3JCM - chains A and E of the 34 polymer chains in the assembly; structure by electron microscopy, 3.80 A resolution.

# Chain A
Molecule: Pre-mRNA-splicing factor 8
From: Saccharomyces cerevisiae S288c
UniProt: P33334 (PRP8_YEAST); residues 1-2413 here = UniProt positions 1-2413
Amino-acid sequence (2413 residues; row label = number of the first residue in the row):
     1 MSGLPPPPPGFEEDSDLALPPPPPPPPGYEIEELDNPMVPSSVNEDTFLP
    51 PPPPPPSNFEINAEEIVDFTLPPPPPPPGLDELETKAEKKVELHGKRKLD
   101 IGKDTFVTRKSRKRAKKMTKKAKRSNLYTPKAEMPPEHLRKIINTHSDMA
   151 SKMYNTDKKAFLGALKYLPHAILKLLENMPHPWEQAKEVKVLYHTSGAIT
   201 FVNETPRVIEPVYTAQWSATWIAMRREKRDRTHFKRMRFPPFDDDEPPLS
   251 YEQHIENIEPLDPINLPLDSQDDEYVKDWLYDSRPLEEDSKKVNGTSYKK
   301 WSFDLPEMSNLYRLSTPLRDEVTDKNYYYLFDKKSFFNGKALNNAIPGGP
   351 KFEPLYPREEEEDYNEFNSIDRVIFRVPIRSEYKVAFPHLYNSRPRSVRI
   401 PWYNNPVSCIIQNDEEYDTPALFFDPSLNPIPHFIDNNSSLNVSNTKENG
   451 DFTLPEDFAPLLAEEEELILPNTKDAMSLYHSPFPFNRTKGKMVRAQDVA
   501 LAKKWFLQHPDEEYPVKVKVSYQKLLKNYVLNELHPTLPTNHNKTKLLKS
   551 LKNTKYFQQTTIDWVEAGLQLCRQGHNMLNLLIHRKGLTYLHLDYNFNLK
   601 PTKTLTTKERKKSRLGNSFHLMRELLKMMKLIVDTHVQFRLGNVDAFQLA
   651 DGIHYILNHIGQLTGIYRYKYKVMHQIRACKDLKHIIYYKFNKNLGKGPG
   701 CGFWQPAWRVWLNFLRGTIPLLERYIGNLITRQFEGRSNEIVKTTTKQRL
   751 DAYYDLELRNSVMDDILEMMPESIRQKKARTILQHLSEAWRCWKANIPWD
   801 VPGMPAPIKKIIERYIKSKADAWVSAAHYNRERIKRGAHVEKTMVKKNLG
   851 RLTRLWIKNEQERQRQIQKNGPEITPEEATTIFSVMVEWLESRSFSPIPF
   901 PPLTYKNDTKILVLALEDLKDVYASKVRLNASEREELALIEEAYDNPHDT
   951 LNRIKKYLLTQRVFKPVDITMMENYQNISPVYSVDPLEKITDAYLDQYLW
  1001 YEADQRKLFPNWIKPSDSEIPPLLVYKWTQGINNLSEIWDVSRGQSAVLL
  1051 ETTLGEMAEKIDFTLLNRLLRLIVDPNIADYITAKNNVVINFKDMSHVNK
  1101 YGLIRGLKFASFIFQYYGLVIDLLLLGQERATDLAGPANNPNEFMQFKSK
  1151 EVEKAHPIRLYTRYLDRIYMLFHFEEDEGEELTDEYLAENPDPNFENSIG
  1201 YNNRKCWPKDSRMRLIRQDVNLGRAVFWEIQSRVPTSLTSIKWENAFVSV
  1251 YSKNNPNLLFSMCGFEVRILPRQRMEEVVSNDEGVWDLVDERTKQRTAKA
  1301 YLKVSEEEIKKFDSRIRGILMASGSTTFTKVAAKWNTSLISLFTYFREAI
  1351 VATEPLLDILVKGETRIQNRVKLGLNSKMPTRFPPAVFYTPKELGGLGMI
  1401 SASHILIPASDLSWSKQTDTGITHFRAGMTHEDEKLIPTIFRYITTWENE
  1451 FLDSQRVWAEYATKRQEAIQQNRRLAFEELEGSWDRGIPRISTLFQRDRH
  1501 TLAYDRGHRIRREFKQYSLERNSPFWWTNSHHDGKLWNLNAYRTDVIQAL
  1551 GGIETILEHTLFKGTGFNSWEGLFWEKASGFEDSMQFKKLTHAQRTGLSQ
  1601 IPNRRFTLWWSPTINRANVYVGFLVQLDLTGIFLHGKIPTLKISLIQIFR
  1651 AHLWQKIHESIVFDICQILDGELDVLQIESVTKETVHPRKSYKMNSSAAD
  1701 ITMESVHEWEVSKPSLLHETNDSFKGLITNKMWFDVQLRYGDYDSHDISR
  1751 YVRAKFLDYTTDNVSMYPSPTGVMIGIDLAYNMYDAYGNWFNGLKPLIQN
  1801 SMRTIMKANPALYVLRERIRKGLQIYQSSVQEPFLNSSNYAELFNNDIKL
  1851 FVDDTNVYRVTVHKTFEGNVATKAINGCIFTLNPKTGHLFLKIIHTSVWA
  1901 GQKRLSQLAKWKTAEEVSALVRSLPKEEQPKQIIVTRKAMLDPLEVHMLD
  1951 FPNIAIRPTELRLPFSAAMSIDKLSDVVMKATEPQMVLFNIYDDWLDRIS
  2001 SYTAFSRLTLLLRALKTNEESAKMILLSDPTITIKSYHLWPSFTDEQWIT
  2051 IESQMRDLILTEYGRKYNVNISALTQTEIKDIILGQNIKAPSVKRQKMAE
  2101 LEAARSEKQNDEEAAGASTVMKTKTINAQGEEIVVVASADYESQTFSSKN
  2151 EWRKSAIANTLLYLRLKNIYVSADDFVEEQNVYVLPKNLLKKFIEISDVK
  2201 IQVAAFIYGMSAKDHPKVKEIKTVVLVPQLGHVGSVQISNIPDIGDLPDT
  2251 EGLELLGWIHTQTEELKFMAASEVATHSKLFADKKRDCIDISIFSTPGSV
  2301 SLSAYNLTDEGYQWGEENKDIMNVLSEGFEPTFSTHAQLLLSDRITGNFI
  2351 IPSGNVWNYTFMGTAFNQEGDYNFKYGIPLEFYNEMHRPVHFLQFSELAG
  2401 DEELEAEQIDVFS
Not modelled in the structure: 1-129, 432-449, 737-748, 2086-2147, 2396-2413
Curated features (UniProtKB/Swiss-Prot):
  - region: Met1585 to Leu1598 (Important for branch point selection)
  - mutagenesis: His1658 (H1658S: No effect on viability), Glu1684 (E1684Q: No effect on viability), His1687 (H1687S: No effect on viability), Asp1700 (D1700N: No effect on viability), Asp1735 (D1735N: No effect on viability), Asp1853 (D1853A: Alters protein folding. Severely impaired growth. Strongly reduced growth at 35 degrees Celsius; when associated with A-1854; D1853N: Reduced growth at 30 degrees Celsius ...), Asp1854 (D1854A: Reduced growth at 30 degrees Celsius. Strongly reduced growth at 16 degrees Celsius. Strongly reduced growth at 35 degrees Celsius; when associated with A-1853 ...), Thr1855 (T1855A: Reduced growth at 30 degrees Celsius. Strongly reduced growth at 16 degrees Celsius), Thr1936 (T1936A: Reduced growth at 30 degrees Celsius. Strongly reduced growth at 16 degrees Celsius), Arg1937 (R1937K: Severely impaired growth. Reduced growth at 30 degrees Celsius. Strongly reduced growth at 16 degrees Celsius)

# Chain E
Molecule: SNR14 snRNA
From: Saccharomyces cerevisiae S288c
Sequence (160 nucleotides; row label = number of the first residue in the row):
     1 AUCCUUAUGCACGGGAAAUACGCAUAUCAGUGAGGAUUCGUCCGAGAUUG
    51 UGUUUUUGCUGGUUGAAAUUUAAUUAUAAACCAGACCGUCUCCUCAUGGU
   101 CAAUUCGGUGUUCGCUUUUGAAUACUUCAAGACUAUGUAGGGAAUUUUUG
   151 GAAUACCUUU
Not modelled in the structure: 65-138, 160
Glycans and other covalent adducts: N,N,7-trimethylguanosine 5'-(trihydrogen diphosphate) (M7M) linked to A1

# How chain A and chain E interact
Pairs across the interface (7):
  Ala931(A) with U19(E), base contact
  Phe1587(A) with U55(E), hydrogen bond to the base
  Lys1588(A) with U55(E), base contact
  Lys1589(A) with U54(E), salt bridge to the phosphate
  Thr2075(A) with U63(E), phosphate contact
  Thr2077(A) with G62(E), phosphate contact; U63(E), phosphate contact
Other interface residues (no listed pair), chain A (9 interface residues in all): Thr960, Val963, Gln1586
Other interface residues (no listed pair), chain E (7 interface residues in all): A36, U37

# In short
9 residues of chain A face 7 of chain E across their interface; the contacts include 1 hydrogen bond and 1
salt bridge. Polar pairs include Phe1587(A)-U55(E) and Lys1589(A)-U54(E). Covalently linked compound M7M: at
A1(E). Curated annotation (UniProt) lists 10 mutagenesis sites on chain A.
Chain A is Pre-mRNA-splicing factor 8 and chain E is SNR14 snRNA, both from Saccharomyces cerevisiae S288c;
the structure, Cryo-EM structure of the spliceosomal U4/U6.U5 tri-snRNP, was determined by electron
microscopy.
